Entry 9BYL (electron microscopy, 2.99 A resolution); this record covers chains A and B of the 5 polymer chains in the assembly.

== Chain A (and B) ==
Name: Ribonucleoside-diphosphate reductase subunit alpha
Source organism: Bacillus subtilis
Notes: EC 1.17.4.1; chain B of this document is another copy of the same molecule, construct and numbering; everything in this record applies to it too
Reference sequence: P50620 (RIR1_BACSU); numbering as in UniProt (aligned over 1-700)
Amino-acid sequence (700 residues; numbered 1 to 700; the number before each row is that of its first residue):
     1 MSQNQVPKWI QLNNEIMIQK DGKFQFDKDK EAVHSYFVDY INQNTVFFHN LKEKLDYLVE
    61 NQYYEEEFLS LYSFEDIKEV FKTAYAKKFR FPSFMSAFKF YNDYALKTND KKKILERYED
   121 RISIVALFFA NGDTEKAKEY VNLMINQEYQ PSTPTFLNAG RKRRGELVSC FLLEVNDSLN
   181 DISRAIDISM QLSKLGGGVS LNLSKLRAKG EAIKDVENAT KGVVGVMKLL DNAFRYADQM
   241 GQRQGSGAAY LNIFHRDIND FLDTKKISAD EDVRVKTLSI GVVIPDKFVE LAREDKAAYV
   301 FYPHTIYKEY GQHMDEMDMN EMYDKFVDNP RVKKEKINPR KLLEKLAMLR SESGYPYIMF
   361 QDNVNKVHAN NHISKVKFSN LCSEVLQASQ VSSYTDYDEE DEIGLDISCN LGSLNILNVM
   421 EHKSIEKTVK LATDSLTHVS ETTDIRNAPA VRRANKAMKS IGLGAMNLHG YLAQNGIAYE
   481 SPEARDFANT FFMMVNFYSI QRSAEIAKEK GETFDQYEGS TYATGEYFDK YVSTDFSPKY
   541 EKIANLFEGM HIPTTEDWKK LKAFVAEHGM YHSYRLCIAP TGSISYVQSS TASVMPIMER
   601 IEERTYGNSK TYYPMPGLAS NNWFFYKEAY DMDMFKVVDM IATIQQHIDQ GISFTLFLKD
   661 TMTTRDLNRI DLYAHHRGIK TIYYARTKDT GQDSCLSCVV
Not modelled in the structure: 1-5, 689-700
UniProt features mapped onto this chain:
  - active site: N380 (Proton acceptor), C382 (Cysteine radical intermediate), E384 (Proton acceptor)
  - binding site (substrate): T153, S169, C170, G198, N380 to E384, P580 to I584
  - site: C170 (Important for hydrogen atom transfer), D177 (Allosteric effector binding), R207 (Allosteric effector binding), C409 (Important for hydrogen atom transfer), Y683 (Important for electron transfer), Y684 (Important for electron transfer), C695 (Interacts with thioredoxin/glutaredoxin), C698 (Interacts with thioredoxin/glutaredoxin)
  - mutagenesis: H255 (H255Y: In ts-A 73; temperature-sensitive lethal mutation)
Small-molecule neighbours:
  - ATP (adenosine-5'-triphosphate): V33, H34, F37, N42, F89, R90, F91, R117
  - GDP (guanosine-5'-diphosphate): V46, F47, F48, H49, N50, L51, K54, K78, F81, K82, Y85, D120
  - dTTP (TTP), molecule 1: D177, S178, L179, I182, L206, R207, A212, I213, K214, A219, T220, K221, H304
  - dTTP (TTP), molecule 2: K194, Y236, A237, D238, M240
From the paper describing this entry:
  - catalytic residues: C382, Y684 (citing earlier work)

== Interface between chain A and chain B ==
Residue-residue contacts (58):
  L179(A) with M190(B); Q191(B); K194(B); Y236(B), hydrophobic
  N180(A) with Q191(B); N447(B)
  I182(A) with Y236(B)
  S183(A) with D187(B), hydrogen bond; M190(B)
  R184(A) with R184(B)
  D187(A) with S183(B), hydrogen bond
  M190(A) with L179(B); L229(B), hydrophobic
  Q191(A) with L179(B); N180(B), hydrogen bond
  K194(A) with L179(B)
  I213(A) with M240(B), hydrophobic
  V216(A) with M240(B), hydrophobic
  A219(A) with M240(B), hydrophobic
  K221(A) with R235(B), hydrogen bond (side chain-backbone); Y236(B); D238(B), salt bridge
  G225(A) with Y236(B)
  V226(A) with Y236(B)
  K228(A) with N232(B)
  L229(A) with N232(B); A233(B); Y236(B), hydrophobic
  N232(A) with K228(B); L229(B); N232(B), hydrogen bond
  A233(A) with L229(B), hydrophobic
  R235(A) with K221(B)
  Y236(A) with I182(B); K221(B); G225(B); V226(B); L229(B), hydrophobic
  D238(A) with K221(B), salt bridge
  M240(A) with I213(B), hydrophobic; A219(B)
  D396(A) with R446(B); N447(B), hydrogen bond
  Y397(A) with D401(B), hydrogen bond; I403(B); R446(B), hydrogen bond (backbone-backbone); N447(B); P449(B), hydrophobic
  D398(A) with R452(B), salt bridge
  D401(A) with Y397(B), hydrogen bond
  I403(A) with Y397(B)
  R446(A) with D396(B); Y397(B), hydrogen bond (backbone-backbone)
  N447(A) with N180(B), hydrogen bond; D396(B), hydrogen bond; Y397(B), hydrogen bond (side chain-backbone)
  P449(A) with Y397(B), hydrophobic
  R452(A) with D398(B), salt bridge
Also at the interface, not in a pair above, chain A (38 interface residues in all): I186, N218, G222, G241, Q242, Y394
Also at the interface, not in a pair above, chain B (37 interface residues in all): R163, I186, K214, V216, N218, G222

== In short ==
38 residues of chain A and 37 residues of chain B are in contact, with 13 hydrogen bonds and 4 salt bridges.
Among the polar pairs are K221(A)-D238(B), D398(A)-R452(B) and S183(A)-D187(B). Chain A binds ATP, GDP and
dTTP. The paper reports catalytic residues C382(A) and Y684(A).
Chain A and chain B are both Ribonucleoside-diphosphate reductase subunit alpha (Bacillus subtilis); the
structure, Consensus full-complex model for turnover condition of Bacillus subtilis ribonucleotide reductase
complex, was determined by electron microscopy (same publication as 9BW3, 9BWX, 9BX2, 9BX3, 9BX6, 9BX8 and 39
further entries).
